PDB entry 6ZFM | X-ray diffraction, 1.90 A resolution | chains A and C of the 6 polymer chains in the assembly

# Chain A
Name: Alpha-cobratoxin
Organism: Naja kaouthia
Reference sequence: P01391 (3L21_NAJKA); residue numbers follow UniProt; this construct covers 1-71
Chain sequence (71 residues; each row starts with the number of its first residue):
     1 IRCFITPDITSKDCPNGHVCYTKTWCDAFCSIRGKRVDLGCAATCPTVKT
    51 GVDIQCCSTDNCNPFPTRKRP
Swiss-Prot annotation at these positions:
  - site: Lys23 (Binds to Torpedo AChR), Trp25 (Binds to both neuronal alpha-7/CHRNA7 and Torpedo AChRs), Asp27 (Binds to both neuronal alpha-7/CHRNA7 and Torpedo AChRs), Ala28 (Binds to alpha-7/CHRNA7 AChR), Phe29 (Binds to both neuronal alpha-7/CHRNA7 and Torpedo AChRs), Arg33 (Binds to both neuronal alpha-7/CHRNA7 and Torpedo AChRs), Lys35 (Binds to alpha-7/CHRNA7 AChR), Arg36 (Binds to both neuronal alpha-7/CHRNA7 and Torpedo AChRs, may be important for inhibition of GABA(A) receptors), Lys49 (Binds to Torpedo AChR), Phe65 (Binds to both neuronal alpha-7/CHRNA7 and Torpedo AChRs)
  - mutagenesis: Lys23 (K23E: 2-fold and 28-fold decrease in affinity for Torpedo AChRs), Trp25 (W25A: 11-fold decrease in affinity for Torpedo AChRs and 6-fold decrease in affinity for neuronal alpha-7/CHRNA7 AChR), Asp27 (D27R: 31-fold decrease in affinity for Torpedo AChRs and 50-fold decrease in affinity for neuronal alpha-7/CHRNA7 AChR), Ala28 (A28G: 5-fold decrease in affinity for neuronal alpha-7/CHRNA7 AChR), Phe29 (F29A: 12-fold decrease in affinity for Torpedo AChRs and 74-fold decrease in affinity for neuronal alpha-7/CHRNA7 AChR), Arg33 (R33E: 767-fold decrease in affinity for Torpedo AChRs and 339-fold decrease in affinity for neuronal alpha-7/CHRNA7 AChR), Lys35 (K35A: 11-fold decrease in affinity for neuronal alpha-7/CHRNA7 AChR), Arg36 (R36A: 16-fold decrease in affinity for Torpedo AChRs), Lys49 (K49E: 3-fold and 53-fold decrease in affinity for Torpedo AChRs), Phe65 (F65A: 7-fold decrease in affinity for Torpedo AChRs and 15-fold decrease in affinity for neuronal alpha-7/CHRNA7 AChR)
Cystine bridges: Cys3-Cys20, Cys14-Cys41, Cys26-Cys30, Cys45-Cys56, Cys57-Cys62

# Chain C
Name: peptide 12
Chain sequence (8 residues; each row starts with the number of its first residue):
     2 YMWDGWYM
Covalently attached groups: compound QJE linked to Tyr2

# Chain A / chain C interface
Residue-residue contacts (20):
  Thr6(A) - Trp7(C)
  Pro7(A) - Trp7(C)  hydrogen bond (backbone-side chain)
  Ile9(A) - Trp7(C)  hydrophobic
  Thr24(A) - Met9(C)
  Asp27(A) - Tyr8(C)  hydrogen bond
  Phe29(A) - Tyr8(C)
  Arg33(A) - Trp4(C)
  Arg33(A) - Tyr8(C)  hydrogen bond
  Arg33(A) - Met9(C)
  Gly34(A) - Tyr8(C)
  Gly34(A) - Met9(C)
  Lys35(A) - Tyr8(C)
  Lys35(A) - Met9(C)  hydrogen bond (backbone-backbone)
  Arg36(A) - Asp5(C)  salt bridge
  Arg36(A) - Gly6(C)
  Arg36(A) - Trp7(C)
  Arg36(A) - Tyr8(C)  hydrogen bond
  Val37(A) - Trp7(C)  hydrogen bond (backbone-backbone)
  Val37(A) - Met9(C)  hydrophobic
  Phe65(A) - Trp7(C)  hydrophobic
The authors on this interface:
  - specific contacts: Asp5(C)-Arg36(A)

# Summary
The interface between chain A and chain C involves 12 residues on one side and 6 on the other, with 6 hydrogen
bonds and 1 salt bridge. Polar contacts include Arg36(A)-Asp5(C), Pro7(A)-Trp7(C) and Asp27(A)-Tyr8(C). The
paper describes a contact between Asp5(C) and Arg36(A).
Chain A is Alpha-cobratoxin (Naja kaouthia) and chain C is peptide 12; the structure, Structure of
alpha-Cobratoxin with a peptide inhibitor, was determined by X-ray diffraction.
